PDB entry 7YEC | X-ray diffraction, 2.20 A resolution | chains A and C of the 3 polymer chains in the assembly

# Chain A
Protein: Deoxyribodipyrimidine photolyase
From: Methanosarcina mazei
UniProtKB: A0A0F8I5V2 (A0A0F8I5V2_METMZ); residues 3-464 here correspond to UniProt positions 1-462 (UniProt number = residue number - 2)
Amino-acid sequence (482 residues; numbered -17 to 464; the number before each row is that of its first residue; numbers below 1 keep their minus sign (Met-17 is residue -17)):
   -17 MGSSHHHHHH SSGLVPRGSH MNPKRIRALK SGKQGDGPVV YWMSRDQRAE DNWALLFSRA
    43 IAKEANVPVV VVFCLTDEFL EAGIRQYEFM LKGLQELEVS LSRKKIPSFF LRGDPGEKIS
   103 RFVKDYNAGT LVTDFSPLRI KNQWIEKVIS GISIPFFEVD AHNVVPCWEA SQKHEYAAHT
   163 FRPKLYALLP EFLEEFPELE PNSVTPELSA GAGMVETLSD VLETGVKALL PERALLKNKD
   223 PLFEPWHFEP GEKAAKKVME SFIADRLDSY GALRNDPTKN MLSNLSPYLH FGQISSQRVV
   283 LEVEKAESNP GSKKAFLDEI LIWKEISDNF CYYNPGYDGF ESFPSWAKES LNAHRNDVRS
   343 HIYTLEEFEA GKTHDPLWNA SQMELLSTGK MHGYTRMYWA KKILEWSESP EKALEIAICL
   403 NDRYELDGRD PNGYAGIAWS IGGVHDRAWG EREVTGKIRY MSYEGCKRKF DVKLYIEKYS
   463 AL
Not modelled in the structure: -17 to -3, 189-197, 463-464
Sequence notes: initiating methionine (-17); expression tag (-16 to 2); engineered mutation Thr377 (Met375 in A0A0F8I5V2)
Residues lining bound ligands: FAD (flavin-adenine dinucleotide): Tyr252, Leu264, Ser265, Asn266, Leu267, Ser268, Leu271, Phe298, Glu301, Ile302, Trp305, Lys306, Ser309, Lys372, Met373, Gly375, Arg378, Met379, Trp381, Ala382, Asn403, Glu407, Asp409, Gly410, Asp412, Asn414, Gly415, Gly418, Ile419, Ser422
Reported in the primary citation:
  - catalytic residues: Arg256 (proposed by the authors, not directly observed)

# Chain C
Molecule: CPD photolesion containing DNA
Sequence (14 nucleotides; numbered 1 to 14; the number before each row is that of its first residue):
     1 ATCGGCXCGC GCAA
Not modelled in the structure: 1-2, 14
Modified / non-standard residues: TTD (cis-syn cyclobutane thymine dimer) at position 7

# Chain A / chain C interface
Pairs across the interface (23):
  Ala160(A) with TTD_7(C), phosphate contact
  His161(A) with TTD_7(C), hydrogen bond to the phosphate
  Arg164(A) with TTD_7(C), salt bridge to the phosphate
  Asn257(A) with TTD_7(C), base contact
  Glu301(A) with TTD_7(C), base contact
  Trp305(A) with TTD_7(C), base contact
  Tyr376(A) with DC8(C), hydrogen bond to the phosphate
  Met379(A) with TTD_7(C), base contact
  Trp421(A) with TTD_7(C), base contact
  Arg429(A) with DC6(C), base contact
  Trp431(A) with TTD_7(C), base contact; DC8(C), base contact
  Arg441(A) with TTD_7(C), base contact; DC8(C), hydrogen bond to the sugar
  Tyr442(A) with DC8(C), phosphate contact; DG9(C), sugar contact
  Met443(A) with DC8(C), phosphate contact; DG9(C), phosphate contact
  Ser444(A) with DG9(C), hydrogen bond to the phosphate; DC10(C), phosphate contact
  Gly447(A) with DG9(C), phosphate contact
  Lys451(A) with DC8(C), salt bridge to the phosphate; DG9(C), salt bridge to the phosphate
Interface residues without a listed pair, chain A (22 interface residues in all): Ala159, Arg256, Glu446, Cys448, Arg450
Interface residues without a listed pair, chain C (6 interface residues in all): DG11

# Overview
22 residues of chain A face 6 of chain C across their interface; the contacts include 4 hydrogen bonds and 3
salt bridges. Polar pairs include Arg441(A)-DC8(C), His161(A)-TTD_7(C) and Tyr376(A)-DC8(C). Bound to chain A:
flavin-adenine dinucleotide. From the paper: the catalytic residue Arg256(A).
Chain A is Deoxyribodipyrimidine photolyase (Methanosarcina mazei) and chain C is CPD photolesion containing
DNA; the structure, TR-SFX MmCPDII-DNA complex: 6 ns snapshot. Includes 6 ns, dark, and extrapolated structure
factors, was determined by X-ray diffraction (same publication as 7YC7, 7YCM, 7YCP, 7YCR, 7YD6, 7YD7 and 10
further entries).
